PDB entry 2DE6 | X-ray diffraction, 1.80 A resolution | chains A and B of the 6 polymer chains in the assembly

== Chain A (and B) ==
Molecule: terminal oxygenase component of carbazole
Notes: EC 1.14.12.-; chain B of this document is another copy of the same molecule, construct and numbering; everything in this record applies to it too
Sequence (392 residues; row label = number of the first residue in the row):
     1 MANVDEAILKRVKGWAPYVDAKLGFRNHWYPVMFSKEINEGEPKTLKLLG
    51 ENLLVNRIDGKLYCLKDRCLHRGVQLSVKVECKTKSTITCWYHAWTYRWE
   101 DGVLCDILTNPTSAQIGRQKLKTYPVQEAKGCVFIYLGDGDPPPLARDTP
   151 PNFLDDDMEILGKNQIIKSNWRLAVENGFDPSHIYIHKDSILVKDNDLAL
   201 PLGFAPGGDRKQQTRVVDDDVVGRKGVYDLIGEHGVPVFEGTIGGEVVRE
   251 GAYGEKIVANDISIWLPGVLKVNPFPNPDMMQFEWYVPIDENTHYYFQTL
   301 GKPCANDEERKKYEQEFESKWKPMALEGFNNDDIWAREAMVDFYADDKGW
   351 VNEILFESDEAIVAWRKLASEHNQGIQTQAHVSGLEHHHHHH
Disordered / not traced: 390-392 (chain B: 391-392)
Construct notes: expression tag (385-392)
Ion coordination: 2Fe-2S cluster Fe: Cys69, His71, Cys90, His93; Fe2+: His183, His187, Asp333
Residues lining bound ligands: 2Fe-2S cluster (FES): Cys69, His71, Arg72, Val74, Cys90, Tyr92, His93, Ala94, Trp95

== How chain A and chain B interact ==
Pairs across the interface (77; chain A residue first):
  Arg11(A) with His388(B), hydrogen bond
  Glu176(A) with Arg72(B), salt bridge
  Asn177(A) with Tyr92(B), hydrogen bond
  Asp180(A) with His93(B), salt bridge
  Ser182(A) with His93(B); Thr109(B)
  His183(A) with Tyr92(B); His93(B)
  Tyr185(A) with Glu81(B), hydrogen bond; Lys83(B); Thr89(B); Cys90(B); Trp91(B); Tyr92(B); Ala94(B); Leu108(B); Thr109(B)
  Ile186(A) with Trp91(B); Tyr92(B)
  Lys188(A) with Glu81(B), salt bridge
  Leu202(A) with Thr109(B)
  Gly203(A) with Thr109(B)
  Phe204(A) with Thr109(B), hydrogen bond (backbone-backbone); Asn110(B)
  Ala205(A) with Asn110(B); Thr112(B)
  Pro206(A) with Asn110(B)
  Val238(A) with Leu108(B); Pro111(B)
  Thr242(A) with Asp106(B); Leu108(B)
  Ile243(A) with Lys83(B); Thr84(B); Thr87(B); Thr89(B); Thr96(B); Asp106(B); Leu108(B), hydrophobic
  Gly244(A) with Asp106(B), hydrogen bond (backbone-side chain)
  Val248(A) with Lys83(B); Thr84(B)
  Trp335(A) with Val78(B), hydrophobic; Lys79(B); Trp91(B), hydrophobic
  Ala336(A) with Trp91(B), hydrophobic
  Ala339(A) with Val74(B); Trp91(B), hydrophobic
  Met340(A) with Arg72(B); Val74(B), hydrophobic; Tyr92(B)
  Phe343(A) with Arg68(B); Arg72(B); Gly73(B)
  Tyr344(A) with Arg72(B), hydrogen bond
  Asp346(A) with Ser383(B)
  Lys348(A) with Glu386(B), salt bridge
  Asn352(A) with Ser383(B)
  Glu353(A) with His71(B); Arg72(B), salt bridge
  Ile354(A) with Leu70(B), hydrogen bond (backbone-backbone); His71(B), hydrogen bond (backbone-backbone); Trp95(B); Gln115(B); Gln119(B)
  Leu355(A) with Gln115(B), hydrogen bond (backbone-side chain)
  Phe356(A) with His71(B); Trp95(B); Ile107(B), hydrophobic; Thr109(B); Ser113(B); Gln115(B)
  Glu357(A) with Asn110(B); Ser113(B), hydrogen bond; Ala114(B), hydrogen bond (side chain-backbone)
  Asp359(A) with His71(B), salt bridge
  Ile362(A) with Arg72(B)
  Arg366(A) with Arg72(B)
Interface residues without a listed pair, chain A (38 interface residues in all): Gly241, Asp342
Interface residues without a listed pair, chain B (37 interface residues in all): Gln75, Gly384, His387

== In short ==
Chain A and chain B form an interface of 38 and 37 residues respectively, with 11 hydrogen bonds and 6 salt
bridges. Polar pairs include Glu176(A)-Arg72(B), Asp180(A)-His93(B) and Lys188(A)-Glu81(B). Chain A binds
2Fe-2S cluster. Cys69(A), His71(A), Cys90(A) and His93(A) coordinate a 2Fe-2S cluster Fe ion.
Both chains are terminal oxygenase component of carbazole. Entry 2DE6 (The reduced complex between oxygenase
and ferredoxin in carbazole 1,9a-dioxygenase) was determined by X-ray diffraction (same publication as 2DE5
and 2DE7).
